Entry 3HYX (X-ray diffraction, 2.90 A resolution); this record covers chains A and C of the 3 polymer chains in the assembly.

# Chain A (and C)
Protein: Sulfide-quinone reductase
From: Aquifex aeolicus
Notes: EC 1.8.5.-; chain C of this document is another copy of the same molecule, construct and numbering; everything in this record applies to it too
Reference sequence: O67931 (O67931_AQUAE); residues 1-430 here = UniProt positions 1-430
Chain sequence (430 residues; numbered 1 to 430; the number before each row is that of its first residue):
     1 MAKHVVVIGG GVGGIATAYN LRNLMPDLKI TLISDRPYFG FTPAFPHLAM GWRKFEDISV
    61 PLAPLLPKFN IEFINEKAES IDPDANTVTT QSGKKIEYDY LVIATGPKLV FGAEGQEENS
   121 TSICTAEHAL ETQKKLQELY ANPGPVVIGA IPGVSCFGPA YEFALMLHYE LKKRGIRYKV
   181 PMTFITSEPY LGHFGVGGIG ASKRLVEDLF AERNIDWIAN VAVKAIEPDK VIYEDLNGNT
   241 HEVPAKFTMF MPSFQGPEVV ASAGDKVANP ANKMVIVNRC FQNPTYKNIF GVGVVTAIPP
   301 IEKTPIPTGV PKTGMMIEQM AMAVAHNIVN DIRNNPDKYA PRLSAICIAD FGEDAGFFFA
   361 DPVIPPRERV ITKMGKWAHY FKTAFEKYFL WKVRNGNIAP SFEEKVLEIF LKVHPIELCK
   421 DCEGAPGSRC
Disordered / not traced: 1
Cystine bridges: C280-C422, C419-C430
Covalently attached groups: hydrosulfuric acid (H2S) linked to C124; octathiocane (PS9) linked to C156
Modified / non-standard residues: C156 (s-mercaptocysteine; CSS)
Residues lining bound ligands:
  - Aurachin C (AUK; 1-hydroxy-2-methyl-3-[(2E,6E)-3,7,11-trimethyldodeca-2,6,10-trien-1-yl]quinolin-4(1H)-one): G314, M315, E318, I346, I348, F357, K373, W377, F381, F385, E403, V406, L407, F410, L411
  - FAD / hydrosulfuric acid: I8, G9, G10, G11, V12, G13, G14, I33, S34, D35, R36, T42, P43, F45, P46, E76, K77, A78, A104, T105, G106, P107, I123, P159, E162, M251, F254, V259, G293, V294, K312, T313, G314, M315, I317, I346, I348, K382
  - octathiocane (PS9): F157, G158, P159, F194, I199, P311, T313, C347, I348, A349, F358
Reported in the primary citation:
  - catalytic residues: C124, C156, E318, C347 (proposed by the authors, not directly observed)

# How chain A and chain C interact
Residue-residue contacts (23; chain A residue first):
  K172(A) - E368(C)
  K172(A) - R369(C)
  G175(A) - E368(C)
  R177(A) - P366(C)
  R177(A) - R367(C)
  R177(A) - E368(C)
  Y178(A) - R342(C)
  Y178(A) - P366(C)
  Y178(A) - E368(C)  hydrogen bond (backbone-side chain)
  Y178(A) - E417(C)  hydrogen bond
  Y178(A) - R429(C)  hydrogen bond (backbone-side chain)
  V180(A) - P366(C)
  P181(A) - P366(C)
  R204(A) - R204(C)
  E207(A) - R204(C)  salt bridge
  D208(A) - A201(C)
  D208(A) - R204(C)  salt bridge
  A211(A) - G200(C)
  E212(A) - G200(C)
  E212(A) - V370(C)
  N214(A) - P365(C)
  N214(A) - P366(C)
  N214(A) - R367(C)  hydrogen bond (side chain-backbone)
Interface residues without a listed pair, chain A (14 interface residues in all): I176, K179
Interface residues without a listed pair, chain C (14 interface residues in all): P362, C430

# In short
Chain A and chain C each contribute 14 residues to their interface; the contacts include 4 hydrogen bonds and
2 salt bridges. Among the polar pairs are E207(A)-R204(C), D208(A)-R204(C) and Y178(A)-E368(C). Bound to chain
A: FAD / hydrosulfuric acid and Aurachin C. From the paper: catalytic residues C124(A), C156(A) and E318(A)
among others.
Both chains are Sulfide-quinone reductase (Aquifex aeolicus). Entry 3HYX (3-D X-Ray structure of the
sulfide:quinone oxidoreductase from Aquifex aeolicus in complex with Aurachin C) was determined by X-ray
diffraction together with 3HYV and 3HYW from the same study.
